5U06 - chains A and B of the 4 polymer chains in the assembly; structure by X-ray diffraction, 2.10 A resolution.

Chain A (and B):
Molecule: Growth factor receptor-bound protein 7
From: Homo sapiens
Notes: chain B of this document is another copy of the same molecule, construct and numbering; everything in this record applies to it too
UniProt: Q14451 (GRB7_HUMAN), isoform Q14451-3; residues 415-532 here correspond to UniProt positions 438-555 (UniProt number = residue number + 23)
Chain sequence (120 residues; numbered 413 to 532; the number before each row is that of its first residue):
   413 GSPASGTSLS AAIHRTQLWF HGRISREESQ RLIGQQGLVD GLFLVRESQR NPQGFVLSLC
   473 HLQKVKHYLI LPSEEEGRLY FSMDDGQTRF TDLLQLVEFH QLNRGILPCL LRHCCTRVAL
Disordered / not traced: 413-425 (chain B: 413-426, 529-532)
Construct notes: expression tag (413-414)
Bound ions: K+: Ser437 (shared with Glu439(B) of chain B)

Chain A / chain B interface:
Contacting residue pairs - 18 pairs, chain A then chain B:
  Gln499(A) - Asn515(B)
  Thr500(A) - Asn515(B)
  Arg501(A) - Leu514(B)
  Arg501(A) - Asn515(B)  hydrogen bond (backbone-side chain)
  Phe502(A) - Leu514(B)
  Thr503(A) - Leu514(B)
  Gln507(A) - Glu510(B)  hydrogen bond (side chain-backbone)
  Gln507(A) - Phe511(B)
  Glu510(A) - Gln507(B)  hydrogen bond (backbone-side chain)
  Phe511(A) - Thr500(B)
  Phe511(A) - Gln507(B)
  Phe511(A) - Phe511(B)  hydrophobic
  Leu514(A) - Arg501(B)
  Leu514(A) - Phe502(B)
  Leu514(A) - Thr503(B)
  Asn515(A) - Gln499(B)
  Asn515(A) - Thr500(B)
  Asn515(A) - Arg501(B)  hydrogen bond (side chain-backbone)

In short:
The chain A/chain B interface involves 10 residues from each chain; the contacts include 4 hydrogen bonds.
Polar pairs include Arg501(A)-Asn515(B) and Gln507(A)-Glu510(B).
Both chains are Growth factor receptor-bound protein 7 (Homo sapiens). Entry 5U06 (Grb7-SH2 with bicyclic
peptide inhibitor containing a pY mimetic) was determined by X-ray diffraction together with 5TYI and 5U1Q
from the same study.
